Entry 6LY5 (electron microscopy, 2.38 A resolution); this record covers chains c and d of the 36 polymer chains in the assembly.

Chain c:
Molecule: PsaC
From: Chaetoceros gracilis
Amino-acid sequence (80 residues; row label = number of the first residue in the row):
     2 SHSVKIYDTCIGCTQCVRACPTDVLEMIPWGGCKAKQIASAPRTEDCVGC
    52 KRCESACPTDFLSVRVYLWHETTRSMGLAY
Bound ions: 4Fe-4S cluster Fe: Cys-21, Cys-48, Cys-54
Small-molecule neighbours:
  - 4Fe-4S cluster (SF4), molecule 1: Val-5, Cys-21, Pro-22, Thr-23, Val-25, Leu-26, Cys-48, Val-49, Gly-50, Cys-51, Lys-52, Arg-53, Cys-54, Val-67
  - 4Fe-4S cluster (SF4), molecule 2: Cys-11, Ile-12, Gly-13, Cys-14, Thr-15, Gln-16, Cys-17, Met-28, Ala-40, Ala-57, Cys-58, Pro-59, Thr-60, Ser-64, Val-65

Chain d:
Molecule: PsaD
From: Chaetoceros gracilis
Amino-acid sequence (132 residues; row label = number of the first residue in the row):
    79 PSPIFGGSTGGWLRKAQVEEKYVITWDSPKEQIFEMPTGGAAIMREGPNL
   129 LKLARKEQCLALGTRLRSKYKIKYQFYRVFPNGEVQYLHPKDGVYPEKVN
   179 AGRQGVGQNFRSIGKNVSPIEVKFTGKQPYDL

How chain c and chain d interact:
Pairs across the interface (64):
  Lys-6(c) / Gly-185(d)
  Lys-6(c) / Asn-187(d)
  Lys-6(c) / Tyr-208(d)
  Lys-6(c) / Asp-209(d)  salt bridge
  Ile-7(c) / Gly-185(d)  hydrogen bond (backbone-backbone)
  Ile-7(c) / Gln-186(d)
  Ile-7(c) / Asn-187(d)  hydrogen bond (backbone-backbone)
  Tyr-8(c) / Asn-187(d)
  Tyr-8(c) / Arg-189(d)
  Tyr-8(c) / Ser-190(d)
  Tyr-8(c) / Ile-191(d)  hydrophobic
  Tyr-8(c) / Asn-194(d)  hydrogen bond
  Asp-9(c) / Asn-187(d)  hydrogen bond (backbone-backbone)
  Asp-9(c) / Phe-188(d)
  Asp-9(c) / Arg-189(d)
  Asp-9(c) / Ser-190(d)
  Thr-10(c) / Ser-190(d)
  Thr-15(c) / Glu-175(d)
  Val-18(c) / Pro-174(d)
  Val-18(c) / Glu-175(d)
  Arg-19(c) / Glu-175(d)
  Pro-22(c) / Glu-135(d)
  Pro-22(c) / Leu-138(d)
  Thr-23(c) / Lys-134(d)  hydrogen bond (backbone-side chain)
  Thr-23(c) / Leu-138(d)
  Asp-24(c) / Lys-134(d)  hydrogen bond (backbone-side chain)
  Asp-24(c) / Leu-138(d)
  Asp-24(c) / His-167(d)  salt bridge
  Asp-24(c) / Pro-174(d)
  Leu-26(c) / Pro-174(d)
  Glu-27(c) / Pro-174(d)
  Glu-27(c) / Arg-181(d)  salt bridge
  Met-28(c) / Pro-174(d)  hydrogen bond (backbone-backbone)
  Met-28(c) / Val-177(d)
  Met-28(c) / Arg-181(d)  hydrogen bond (backbone-side chain)
  Ile-29(c) / Val-177(d)
  Ile-29(c) / Arg-181(d)
  Ile-29(c) / Gln-182(d)
  Ile-29(c) / Gly-183(d)
  Pro-30(c) / Val-177(d)
  Pro-30(c) / Asn-178(d)
  Pro-30(c) / Arg-181(d)
  Gln-38(c) / Val-177(d)
  Ser-41(c) / Gln-182(d)
  Ser-41(c) / Val-184(d)  hydrogen bond (side chain-backbone)
  Ala-42(c) / Val-184(d)  hydrogen bond (backbone-backbone)
  Arg-44(c) / Lys-169(d)
  Asp-47(c) / Lys-134(d)  salt bridge
  Asp-47(c) / Arg-156(d)  salt bridge
  Phe-62(c) / Ile-191(d)  hydrophobic
  Arg-66(c) / Ile-191(d)
  Tyr-68(c) / Tyr-208(d)  hydrophobic
  Thr-74(c) / Lys-93(d)
  Thr-74(c) / Glu-97(d)
  Arg-75(c) / Glu-98(d)  salt bridge
  Arg-75(c) / Tyr-100(d)
  Arg-75(c) / Arg-156(d)
  Gly-78(c) / Arg-133(d)
  Leu-79(c) / Lys-93(d)  hydrogen bond (backbone-side chain)
  Leu-79(c) / Arg-133(d)
  Ala-80(c) / Leu-91(d)
  Ala-80(c) / Arg-133(d)
  Tyr-81(c) / Leu-91(d)  hydrophobic
  Tyr-81(c) / Lys-93(d)
Also at the interface, not in a pair above, chain c (37 interface residues in all): Ser-4, Val-5, Pro-43, Val-49, Arg-53, Leu-63, Leu-69
Also at the interface, not in a pair above, chain d (34 interface residues in all): Ala-132, Gln-136, Lys-176, Ala-179

Summary:
37 residues of chain c and 34 residues of chain d are in contact, with 11 hydrogen bonds and 6 salt bridges.
Polar contacts include Lys-6(c)/Asp-209(d), Asp-24(c)/His-167(d) and Glu-27(c)/Arg-181(d). Ligands of chain c:
4Fe-4S cluster. Cys-21(c), Cys-48(c) and Cys-54(c) coordinate a 4Fe-4S cluster Fe ion.
Here chain c is PsaC and chain d is PsaD, both from Chaetoceros gracilis. Entry 6LY5 (Organization and energy
transfer in a huge diatom PSI-FCPI supercomplex) was determined by electron microscopy.
